Entry 2GPS (X-ray diffraction, 2.80 A resolution); this record covers chain A.

Chain A:
Name: Biotin carboxylase
Organism: Escherichia coli
Notes: EC 6.3.4.14
UniProt: P24182 (ACCC_ECOLI); numbering as in UniProt (aligned over 1-449)
Amino-acid sequence (469 residues; row label = number of the first residue in the row; numbers below 1 keep their minus sign (Met-19 is residue -19)):
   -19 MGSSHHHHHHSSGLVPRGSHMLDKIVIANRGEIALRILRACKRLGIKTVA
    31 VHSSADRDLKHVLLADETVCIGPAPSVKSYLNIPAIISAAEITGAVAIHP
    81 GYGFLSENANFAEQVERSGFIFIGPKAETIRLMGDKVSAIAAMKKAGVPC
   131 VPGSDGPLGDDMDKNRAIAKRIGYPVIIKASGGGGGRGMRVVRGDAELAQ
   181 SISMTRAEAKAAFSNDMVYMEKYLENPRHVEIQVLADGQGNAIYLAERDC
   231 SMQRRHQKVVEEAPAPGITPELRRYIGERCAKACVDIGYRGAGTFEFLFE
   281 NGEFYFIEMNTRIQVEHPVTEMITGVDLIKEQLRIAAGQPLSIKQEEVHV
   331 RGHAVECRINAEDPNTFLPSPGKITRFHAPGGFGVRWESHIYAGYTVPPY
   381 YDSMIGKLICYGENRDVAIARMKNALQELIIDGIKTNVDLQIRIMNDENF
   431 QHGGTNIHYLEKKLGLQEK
Disordered / not traced: -19 to -5, 165-168, 447-449
Sequence notes: cloning artifact (-19 to -16, -9 to 0); expression tag (-15 to -10); engineered mutation Arg23 (Glu in P24182)
Swiss-Prot annotation at these positions:
  - active site: Arg292
  - binding site (ATP): Lys116, Lys159, Gly165, Gly166, Glu201 to Leu204, His209, His236, Glu276, Glu288
  - binding site (hydrogencarbonate): Lys238, Arg292, Val295, Arg338
  - binding site (Mg(2+)): Glu276, Glu288, Asn290
  - binding site (Mn(2+)): Glu276, Glu288, Asn290
  - binding site (biotin): Arg338
Reported in the primary citation:
  - self-association interface (contacts with another copy of this molecule): Phe363
  - mutagenesis - R19E (8700-fold), F363W: decreased binding to Biotin carboxylase (chain A)
  - mutagenesis - R19E (3-fold), E23R (3-fold): decreased catalytic activity
  - mutagenesis - E23R (8000-fold): decreased binding to another copy of this molecule
  - mutagenesis - R366E, R401E: decreased stability
  - conformationally variable residues (helix shift, side-chain flip): Lys22 to Lys27, Phe363
  - contacts within the chain: Arg23-Asp307
  - mutagenesis - F363A: unchanged catalytic activity
  - mutagenesis - F363W: decreased binding to dimer
  - mutagenesis - R366E, R401E: abolished catalytic activity on ATP

Summary:
From UniProt: active-site residue Arg292, 12 ATP-binding residues, 4 hydrogencarbonate-binding residues and 3
Mg2+-binding residues. The paper reports that R19E and F363W reduce binding to Biotin carboxylase (chain A);
conformational variability at Lys22 and Phe363; 6 substitutions were tested in all.
Chain A is Biotin carboxylase (Escherichia coli); the structure, Crystal Structure of the Biotin Carboxylase
Subunit, E23R mutant, of Acetyl-CoA Carboxylase from Escherichia coli, was determined by X-ray diffraction
together with 2GPW from the same study.
